Entry 7T5S (X-ray diffraction, 3.00 A resolution); this record covers chains A and C of the 3 polymer chains in the assembly.

# Chain A (and C)
Protein: Acyl-[acyl-carrier-protein]--UDP-N-acetylglucosamine O-acyltransferase
Organism: Pseudomonas aeruginosa PA7
Notes: EC 2.3.1.129; chain C of this document is another copy of the same molecule, construct and numbering; everything in this record applies to it too
UniProt: A6V1E4 (LPXA_PSEA7); residue numbers follow UniProt; this construct covers 1-258
Chain sequence (258 residues; each row starts with the number of its first residue):
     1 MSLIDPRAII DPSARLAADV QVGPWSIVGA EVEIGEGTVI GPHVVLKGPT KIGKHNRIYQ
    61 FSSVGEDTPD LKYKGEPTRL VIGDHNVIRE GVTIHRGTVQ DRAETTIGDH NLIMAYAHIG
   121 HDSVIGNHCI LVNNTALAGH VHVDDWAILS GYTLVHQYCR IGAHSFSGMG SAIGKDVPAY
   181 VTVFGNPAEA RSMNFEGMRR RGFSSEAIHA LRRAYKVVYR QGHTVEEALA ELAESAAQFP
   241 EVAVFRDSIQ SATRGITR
Unresolved in the structure: 1 (chain C: 1-2)
Small-molecule neighbours:
  - F3R (N~2~-(cyclohexylacetyl)-N-1H-tetrazol-5-yl-L-alaninamide), molecule 1: V132, N133, I148, S150, G151, Y152, F166, G168, M169, F184
  - F3R, molecule 2: A136, L137, A138, L154, V155, H156

# How chain A and chain C interact
Contacting residue pairs - 44 pairs, chain A then chain C:
  R7(A) - W25(C)
  I9(A) - R7(C)
  I9(A) - P24(C)  hydrophobic
  I9(A) - W25(C)  hydrophobic
  W25(A) - W25(C)
  W25(A) - H43(C)  hydrogen bond (backbone-side chain)
  I27(A) - W25(C)  hydrophobic
  I27(A) - P42(C)  hydrophobic
  H43(A) - H43(C)  hydrogen bond
  H43(A) - F61(C)
  V45(A) - Q60(C)
  F61(A) - F61(C)
  F61(A) - Y116(C)
  S62(A) - F61(C)
  S63(A) - Q60(C)
  S63(A) - F61(C)
  S63(A) - E90(C)
  E66(A) - Y59(C)
  E66(A) - Q60(C)  hydrogen bond
  E66(A) - R89(C)
  E66(A) - E90(C)
  D67(A) - R89(C)  hydrogen bond (backbone-side chain)
  P69(A) - R89(C)
  P69(A) - L112(C)
  P69(A) - M114(C)  hydrophobic
  D70(A) - M114(C)
  G91(A) - Y116(C)  hydrogen bond (backbone-side chain)
  T93(A) - E90(C)
  T93(A) - Y116(C)
  H95(A) - R89(C)  hydrogen bond
  H95(A) - E90(C)  salt bridge
  Y116(A) - Y116(C)
  H118(A) - N133(C)  hydrogen bond
  N134(A) - N134(C)
  N134(A) - Y152(C)  hydrogen bond (backbone-side chain)
  A136(A) - Y152(C)  hydrophobic
  Y152(A) - Y152(C)  hydrophobic
  L154(A) - G151(C)
  L154(A) - Y152(C)  hydrophobic
  L154(A) - M169(C)  hydrophobic
  L154(A) - G170(C)
  A172(A) - M169(C)  hydrophobic
  N186(A) - M169(C)  hydrogen bond (side chain-backbone)
  N186(A) - G170(C)
Interface residues without a listed pair, chain A (28 interface residues in all): T68, V155, H156, I173

# Summary
The interface between chain A and chain C involves 28 residues on one side and 19 on the other; the contacts
include 9 hydrogen bonds and 1 salt bridge. Polar contacts include H95(A)-E90(C), W25(A)-H43(C) and
H43(A)-H43(C). Bound to chain A: compound F3R.
Chain A and chain C are both Acyl-[acyl-carrier-protein]--UDP-N-acetylglucosamine O-acyltransferase
(Pseudomonas aeruginosa PA7); the structure, P. aeruginosa LpxA in complex with ligand H16, was determined by
X-ray diffraction together with 7T5R, 7T5X, 7T5Z, 7T60 and 7T61 from the same study.
